Entry 3ROO (X-ray diffraction, 2.00 A resolution); this record covers chains A and E of the 3 polymer chains in the assembly.

Chain A:
Name: H-2 class I histocompatibility antigen, K-B alpha chain
Organism: Mus musculus
UniProtKB: P01901 (HA1B_MOUSE); residues 1-275 here correspond to UniProt positions 22-296 (UniProt number = residue number + 21)
Amino-acid sequence (275 residues; each row starts with the number of its first residue):
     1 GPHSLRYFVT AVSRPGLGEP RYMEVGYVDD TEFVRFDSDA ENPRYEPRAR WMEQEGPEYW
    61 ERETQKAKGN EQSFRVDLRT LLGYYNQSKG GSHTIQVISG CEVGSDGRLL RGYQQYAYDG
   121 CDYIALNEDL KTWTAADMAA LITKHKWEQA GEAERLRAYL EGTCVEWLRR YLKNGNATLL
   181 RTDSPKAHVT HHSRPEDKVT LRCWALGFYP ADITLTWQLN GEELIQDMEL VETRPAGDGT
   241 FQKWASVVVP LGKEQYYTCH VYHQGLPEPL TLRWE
Swiss-Prot annotation at these positions:
  - region: Glu275 (Connecting peptide)
  - glycosylation (N-linked (GlcNAc...) asparagine): Asn86, Asn176
Disulfide bonds: Cys101-Cys164, Cys203-Cys259

Chain E:
Name: Pre-glycoprotein polyprotein GP complex
Notes: engineered mutation(s): C9M
Amino-acid sequence (8 residues; each row starts with the number of its first residue):
     1 AVYNFATM

Chain A / chain E interface:
Residue-residue contacts (43; chain A residue first):
  Tyr7(A) - Ala1(E)  hydrogen bond (side chain-backbone)
  Tyr7(A) - Val2(E)
  Glu24(A) - Val2(E)
  Tyr45(A) - Val2(E)
  Glu63(A) - Ala1(E)
  Glu63(A) - Val2(E)  hydrogen bond (side chain-backbone)
  Lys66(A) - Ala1(E)
  Lys66(A) - Val2(E)  hydrogen bond (side chain-backbone)
  Lys66(A) - Asn4(E)
  Asn70(A) - Val2(E)
  Asn70(A) - Tyr3(E)  hydrogen bond (side chain-backbone)
  Asn70(A) - Asn4(E)
  Asn70(A) - Phe5(E)  hydrogen bond (side chain-backbone)
  Ser73(A) - Phe5(E)
  Ser73(A) - Thr7(E)
  Phe74(A) - Phe5(E)  hydrophobic
  Asp77(A) - Thr7(E)
  Asp77(A) - Met8(E)  hydrogen bond (side chain-backbone)
  Thr80(A) - Met8(E)
  Leu81(A) - Met8(E)  hydrophobic
  Tyr84(A) - Met8(E)  hydrogen bond (side chain-backbone)
  Val97(A) - Phe5(E)  hydrophobic
  Gln114(A) - Tyr3(E)
  Gln114(A) - Phe5(E)
  Tyr116(A) - Phe5(E)
  Tyr116(A) - Ala6(E)
  Tyr116(A) - Met8(E)  hydrophobic
  Tyr123(A) - Met8(E)  hydrophobic
  Thr143(A) - Met8(E)  hydrogen bond (side chain-backbone)
  Lys146(A) - Met8(E)  hydrogen bond (side chain-backbone)
  Trp147(A) - Ala6(E)
  Trp147(A) - Thr7(E)  hydrogen bond (side chain-backbone)
  Glu152(A) - Tyr3(E)  hydrogen bond
  Glu152(A) - Ala6(E)
  Arg155(A) - Tyr3(E)  hydrogen bond
  Arg155(A) - Asn4(E)  hydrogen bond (side chain-backbone)
  Arg155(A) - Ala6(E)
  Leu156(A) - Tyr3(E)  hydrogen bond (backbone-side chain)
  Tyr159(A) - Ala1(E)  hydrogen bond (side chain-backbone)
  Tyr159(A) - Val2(E)
  Tyr159(A) - Tyr3(E)  hydrophobic
  Trp167(A) - Ala1(E)
  Tyr171(A) - Ala1(E)  hydrogen bond (side chain-backbone)
Other interface residues (no listed pair), chain A (31 interface residues in all): Leu5, Val9, Tyr59, Val76, Ile95, Ser99

Overview:
31 residues of chain A and 8 residues of chain E are in contact; the contacts include 16 hydrogen bonds. Among
the polar pairs are Tyr7(A)-Ala1(E), Glu63(A)-Val2(E) and Lys66(A)-Val2(E).
Chain A is H-2 class I histocompatibility antigen, K-B alpha chain (Mus musculus) and chain E is
Pre-glycoprotein polyprotein GP complex; the structure, Murine class I major histocompatibility complex H-2Kb
in complex with immunodominant LCMV-derived gp34-41 peptide, was determined by X-ray diffraction.
